1KCG - chains A and B of the 3 polymer chains in the assembly; structure by X-ray diffraction, 2.60 A resolution.

Chain A (and B):
Protein: NKG2-D type II integral membrane protein
Source organism: Homo sapiens
Notes: chain B of this document is another copy of the same molecule, construct and numbering; everything in this record applies to it too
UniProtKB: P26718 (NKG2D_HUMAN); residue numbers follow UniProt; this construct covers 93-216
Chain sequence (124 residues; each row starts with the number of its first residue):
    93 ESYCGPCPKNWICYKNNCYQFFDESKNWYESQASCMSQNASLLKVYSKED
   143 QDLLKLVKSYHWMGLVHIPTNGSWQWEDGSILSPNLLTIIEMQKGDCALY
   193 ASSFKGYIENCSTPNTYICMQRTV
Unresolved in the structure: 93, 216 (chain B: 216)
UniProt features mapped onto this chain:
  - glycosylation (N-linked (GlcNAc...) asparagine): Asn131, Asn163, Asn202
Cystine bridges: Cys96-Cys105, Cys99-Cys110, Cys127-Cys211, Cys189-Cys203
Reported in the primary citation:
  - self-association interface (contacts with another copy of this molecule): Tyr95, Cys96, Pro98
  - conformationally variable residues (loop rearrangement, side-chain flip): Tyr152, Thr162 to Gly164, Glu183 to Lys186

Interface between chain A and chain B:
Residue-residue contacts (38):
  Ser94(A) - Gly97(B)
  Ser94(A) - Pro98(B)
  Ser94(A) - Cys99(B)  hydrogen bond (backbone-backbone)
  Tyr95(A) - Cys96(B)
  Tyr95(A) - Gly97(B)
  Tyr95(A) - Pro98(B)
  Cys96(A) - Tyr95(B)
  Cys96(A) - Cys96(B)
  Pro98(A) - Ser94(B)
  Pro98(A) - Tyr95(B)
  Cys99(A) - Glu93(B)
  Cys99(A) - Ser94(B)  hydrogen bond (backbone-backbone)
  Pro100(A) - Glu93(B)
  Asn102(A) - Tyr106(B)
  Asn102(A) - Lys107(B)
  Trp103(A) - Tyr106(B)
  Ile104(A) - Ile104(B)  hydrophobic
  Ile104(A) - Tyr106(B)  hydrophobic
  Ile104(A) - Leu145(B)  hydrophobic
  Cys105(A) - Ile104(B)
  Cys105(A) - Cys105(B)  hydrogen bond (backbone-backbone)
  Tyr106(A) - Asn102(B)
  Tyr106(A) - Ile104(B)  hydrophobic
  Lys107(A) - Asn102(B)
  Phe113(A) - Leu148(B)  hydrophobic
  Asp115(A) - Lys147(B)  salt bridge
  Leu145(A) - Ile104(B)  hydrophobic
  Lys147(A) - Asp115(B)  salt bridge
  Leu148(A) - Leu148(B)
  Leu148(A) - Val149(B)
  Leu148(A) - Lys150(B)  hydrogen bond (backbone-backbone)
  Val149(A) - Leu148(B)
  Val149(A) - Lys150(B)
  Lys150(A) - Leu148(B)  hydrogen bond (backbone-backbone)
  Lys150(A) - Val149(B)
  Lys150(A) - Lys150(B)
  Lys150(A) - Ser194(B)
  Ser194(A) - Lys150(B)  hydrogen bond
Other interface residues (no listed pair), chain A (23 interface residues in all): Gly97, Lys101, Gln213
Other interface residues (no listed pair), chain B (21 interface residues in all): Trp103, Phe113

Overview:
23 residues of chain A face 21 of chain B across their interface, with 6 hydrogen bonds and 2 salt bridges.
Polar contacts include Asp115(A)-Lys147(B), Ser194(A)-Lys150(B) and Ser94(A)-Cys99(B). The paper reports
conformational variability at Tyr152(A), Thr162(A) and Glu183(A); a self-association interface involving
Tyr95(A), Cys96(A) and Pro98(A).
Both chains are NKG2-D type II integral membrane protein (Homo sapiens). Entry 1KCG (NKG2D in complex with
ULBP3) was determined by X-ray diffraction.
